Entry 6FKL (X-ray diffraction, 2.10 A resolution); this record covers chains A and F of the 6 polymer chains in the assembly.

== Chain A ==
Molecule: Tubulin alpha-1B chain
From: Bos taurus
UniProt: P81947 (TBA1B_BOVIN); residues 1-451 here = UniProt positions 1-451
Chain sequence (451 residues; row label = number of the first residue in the row):
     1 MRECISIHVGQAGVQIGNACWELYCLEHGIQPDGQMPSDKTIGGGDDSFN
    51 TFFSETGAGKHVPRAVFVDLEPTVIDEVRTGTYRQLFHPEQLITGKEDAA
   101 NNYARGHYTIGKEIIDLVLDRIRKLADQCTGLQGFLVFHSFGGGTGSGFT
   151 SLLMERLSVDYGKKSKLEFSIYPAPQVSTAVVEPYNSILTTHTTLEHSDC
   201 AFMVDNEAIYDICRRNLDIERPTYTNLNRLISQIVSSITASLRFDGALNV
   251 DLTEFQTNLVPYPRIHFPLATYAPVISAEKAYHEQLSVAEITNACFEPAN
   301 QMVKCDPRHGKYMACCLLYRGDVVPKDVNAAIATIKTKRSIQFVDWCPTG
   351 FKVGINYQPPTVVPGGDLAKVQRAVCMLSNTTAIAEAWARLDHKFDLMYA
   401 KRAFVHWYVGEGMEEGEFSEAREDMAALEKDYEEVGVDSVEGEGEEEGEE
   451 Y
Disordered / not traced: 440-451
Ion coordination: Ca2+: Asp39, Thr41, Gly44, Glu55
Ligand contacts: GTP (guanosine-5'-triphosphate): Gly10, Gln11, Ala12, Gln15, Ile16, Asp69, Asp98, Ala99, Ala100, Asn101, Ser140, Gly142, Gly143, Gly144, Thr145, Gly146, Ile171, Pro173, Val177, Ser178, Glu183, Asn206, Tyr224, Leu227, Asn228, Ile231
From the paper describing this entry:
  - binding site for the ligand DLK: Thr179

== Chain F ==
Molecule: Tubulin tyrosine ligase
From: Gallus gallus
UniProt: E1BQ43 (E1BQ43_CHICK); numbering as in UniProt (aligned over 1-378)
Chain sequence (384 residues; row label = number of the first residue in the row):
     1 MYTFVVRDENSSVYAEVSRLLLATGQWKRLRKDNPRFNLMLGERNRLPFG
    51 RLGHEPGLVQLVNYYRGADKLCRKASLVKLIKTSPELSESCTWFPESYVI
   101 YPTNLKTPVAPAQNGIRHLINNTRTDEREVFLAAYNRRREGREGNVWIAK
   151 SSAGAKGEGILISSEASELLDFIDEQGQVHVIQKYLEKPLLLEPGHRKFD
   201 IRSWVLVDHLYNIYLYREGVLRTSSEPYNSANFQDKTCHLTNHCIQKEYS
   251 KNYGRYEEGNEMFFEEFNQYLMDALNTTLENSILLQIKHIIRSCLMCIEP
   301 AISTKHLHYQSFQLFGFDFMVDEELKVWLIEVNGAPACAQKLYAELCQGI
   351 VDVAISSVFPLADTGQKTSQPTSIFIKLHHHHHH
Disordered / not traced: 103-124, 363-371, 381-384
Sequence notes: expression tag (379-384)
Ion coordination: Mg2+: Glu331, Asn333 (together with AMP-PCP)
Ligand contacts: AMP-PCP (ACP; phosphomethylphosphonic acid adenylate ester): Lys74, Ile148, Lys150, Lys156, Ile160, Gln183, Lys184, Tyr185, Leu186, Lys198, Asp200, Arg202, Arg222, His239, Leu240, Thr241, Asn242, Asp318, Met320, Ile330, Glu331, Asn333

== Interface between chain A and chain F ==
Pairs across the interface - 24 pairs, chain A then chain F:
  Gln176(A) - Pro56(F)
  Glu207(A) - His54(F)  salt bridge
  Glu297(A) - His306(F)
  Pro298(A) - Leu307(F)  hydrophobic
  Lys304(A) - His54(F)
  Lys304(A) - His308(F)
  Cys305(A) - His308(F)
  Asp306(A) - Arg66(F)
  Asp306(A) - Leu307(F)
  Arg308(A) - Pro300(F)  hydrogen bond (side chain-backbone)
  Arg308(A) - Ala301(F)  hydrogen bond (side chain-backbone)
  Arg308(A) - Ile302(F)
  Arg308(A) - Ser303(F)  hydrogen bond (side chain-backbone)
  His309(A) - Arg66(F)  hydrogen bond (side chain-backbone)
  His309(A) - Gly67(F)
  His309(A) - Ala301(F)  hydrogen bond (side chain-backbone)
  Lys338(A) - Pro300(F)
  Ser340(A) - Ala301(F)
  Glu386(A) - Gly50(F)
  Glu386(A) - Arg66(F)  salt bridge
  Arg390(A) - Gly50(F)
  Arg390(A) - His54(F)
  His393(A) - Arg51(F)
  Glu433(A) - Arg46(F)  salt bridge
Also at the interface, not in a pair above, chain A (17 interface residues in all): Pro175, Ala389
Also at the interface, not in a pair above, chain F (16 interface residues in all): Gly53, Lys70

== Summary ==
Chain A and chain F form an interface of 17 and 16 residues respectively, with 5 hydrogen bonds and 3 salt
bridges. Among the polar pairs are Glu207(A)-His54(F), Glu386(A)-Arg66(F) and Glu433(A)-Arg46(F). Ligands of
chain A: GTP. Bound to chain F: AMP-PCP. The paper reports a binding site for the ligand DLK at Thr179(A).
Here chain A is Tubulin alpha-1B chain (Bos taurus) and chain F is Tubulin tyrosine ligase (Gallus gallus).
Entry 6FKL (Tubulin-TUB015 complex) was determined by X-ray diffraction together with 6FKJ from the same
study.
